4XYQ - chains C and A of the 3 polymer chains in the assembly; structure by X-ray diffraction, 2.40 A resolution.

# Chain C
Molecule: 16-nt DNA strand
Sequence (16 nucleotides; each row starts with the number of its first residue):
     1 AATACTTAACTGTTAA

# Chain A
Protein: Accessory gene regulator A
Organism: Staphylococcus aureus (strain COL)
Notes: fragment: LytTR domain
UniProtKB: Q5HEG2 (AGRA_STAAC); numbering as in UniProt (aligned over 137-238)
Chain sequence (103 residues; row label = number of the first residue in the row):
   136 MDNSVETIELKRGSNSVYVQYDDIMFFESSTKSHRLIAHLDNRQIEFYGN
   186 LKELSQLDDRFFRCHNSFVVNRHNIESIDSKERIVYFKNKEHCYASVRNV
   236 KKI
Sequence notes: expression tag (136)
Reported in the primary citation:
  - binding site for the 16-nt DNA strand: His169
  - binding site for the 16-nt DNA strand (chain C): His200

# Chain C / chain A interface
Pairs across the interface (19):
  DA1(C) - Gly148(A)  sugar contact
  DA1(C) - Tyr183(A)  sugar contact
  DA2(C) - Arg170(A)  sugar contact
  DA2(C) - Tyr183(A)  hydrogen bond to the phosphate
  DT3(C) - Ser168(A)  base contact
  DT3(C) - Arg170(A)  salt bridge to the phosphate
  DA4(C) - His169(A)  base contact
  DC10(C) - Asn201(A)  phosphate contact
  DT11(C) - His200(A)  phosphate contact
  DT11(C) - Asn201(A)  hydrogen bond to the phosphate
  DT11(C) - Ser231(A)  hydrogen bond to the phosphate
  DT11(C) - Arg233(A)  base contact
  DT11(C) - Asn234(A)  phosphate contact
  DG12(C) - His200(A)  salt bridge to the phosphate
  DG12(C) - Arg218(A)  salt bridge to the phosphate
  DG12(C) - Ala230(A)  phosphate contact
  DG12(C) - Ser231(A)  phosphate contact
  DG12(C) - Val232(A)  hydrogen bond to the phosphate
  DG12(C) - Arg233(A)  hydrogen bond to the base
Other interface residues (no listed pair), chain C (8 interface residues in all): DT13

# In short
8 residues of chain C and 13 residues of chain A are in contact; the contacts include 5 hydrogen bonds and 3
salt bridges. Polar contacts include DG12(C)-Arg233(A), DA2(C)-Tyr183(A) and DT11(C)-Asn201(A). The paper
reports a binding site for the 16-nt DNA strand at His169(A); a binding site for the 16-nt DNA strand (chain
C) at His200(A).
Here chain C is a 16-nt DNA strand and chain A is Accessory gene regulator A (Staphylococcus aureus (strain
COL)). Entry 4XYQ (Structure of AgrA LytTR domain in complex with promoters) was determined by X-ray
diffraction together with 4XQQ, 4XQJ, 4XQN, 4XXE and 4XYO from the same study.
